4QV5 - chains O and U of the 28 polymer chains in the assembly; structure by X-ray diffraction, 2.70 A resolution.

# Chain O
Name: Proteasome subunit alpha type-2
Source organism: Saccharomyces cerevisiae
Notes: EC 3.4.25.1; engineered mutation(s): M45I
UniProt: P23639 (PSA2_YEAST); residue numbers follow UniProt; this construct covers 1-250
Amino-acid sequence (250 residues; each row starts with the number of its first residue):
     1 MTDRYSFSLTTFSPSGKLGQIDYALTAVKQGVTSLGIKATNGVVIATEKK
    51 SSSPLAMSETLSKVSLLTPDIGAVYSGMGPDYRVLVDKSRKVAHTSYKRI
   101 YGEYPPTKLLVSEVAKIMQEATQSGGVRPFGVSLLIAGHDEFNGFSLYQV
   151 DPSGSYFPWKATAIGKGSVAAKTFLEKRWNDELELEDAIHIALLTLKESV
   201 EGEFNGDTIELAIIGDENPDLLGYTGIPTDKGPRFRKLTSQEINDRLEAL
Curated features (UniProtKB/Swiss-Prot):
  - cross-link: Lys108 (Glycyl lysine isopeptide (Lys-Gly) (interchain with G-Cter in ubiquitin))

# Chain U
Name: Proteasome subunit alpha type-1
Source organism: Saccharomyces cerevisiae
Notes: EC 3.4.25.1
UniProt: P21243 (PSA1_YEAST); residues -8 to 243 here correspond to UniProt positions 1-252 (UniProt number = residue number + 9)
Amino-acid sequence (252 residues; row label = number of the first residue in the row; numbers below 1 keep their minus sign (Met-8 is residue -8)):
    -8 MSGAAAASAAGYDRHITIFSPEGRLYQVEYAFKATNQTNINSLAVRGKDC
    42 TVVISQKKVPDKLLDPTTVSYIFCISRTIGMVVNGPIPDARNAALRAKAE
    92 AAEFRYKYGYDMPCDVLAKRMANLSQIYTQRAYMRPLGVILTFVSVDEEL
   142 GPSIYKTDPAGYYVGYKATATGPKQQEITTNLENHFKKSKIDHINEESWE
   192 KVVEFAITHMIDALGTEFSKNDLEVGVATKDKFFTLSAENIEERLVAIAE
   242 QD
Unresolved in the structure: -8 to 1, 243

# How chain O and chain U interact
Residue-residue contacts - 66 pairs, chain O then chain U:
  Thr2(O) - Tyr124(U)
  Asp3(O) - Tyr124(U)
  Tyr5(O) - Ile7(U)
  Tyr5(O) - Ala123(U)  hydrophobic
  Tyr5(O) - Tyr124(U)  hydrophobic
  Leu9(O) - Ile9(U)  hydrophobic
  Leu9(O) - Ala123(U)  hydrophobic
  Gln20(O) - Ile9(U)
  Gln20(O) - Phe10(U)  hydrogen bond (side chain-backbone)
  Tyr23(O) - Phe10(U)
  Tyr23(O) - Ser11(U)
  Tyr23(O) - Pro12(U)  hydrophobic
  Tyr23(O) - Gly14(U)
  Ala24(O) - Phe10(U)  hydrophobic
  Thr26(O) - Pro12(U)
  Thr26(O) - Glu13(U)
  Ala27(O) - Gly14(U)
  Ser52(O) - Tyr153(U)  hydrogen bond
  Pro54(O) - Lys158(U)  hydrogen bond (backbone-side chain)
  Pro54(O) - Glu174(U)
  Leu55(O) - Tyr157(U)
  Leu55(O) - Lys158(U)  hydrogen bond (backbone-backbone)
  Leu55(O) - Ala159(U)
  Leu55(O) - Thr170(U)
  Leu55(O) - Leu173(U)  hydrophobic
  Leu55(O) - Glu174(U)
  Leu55(O) - Phe177(U)  hydrophobic
  Ala56(O) - Gly156(U)
  Ala56(O) - Tyr157(U)  hydrophobic
  Met57(O) - Arg37(U)
  Met57(O) - Val155(U)
  Met57(O) - Gly156(U)  hydrogen bond (backbone-backbone)
  Met57(O) - Tyr157(U)
  Met57(O) - Lys158(U)
  Thr60(O) - Tyr146(U)
  Thr60(O) - Val155(U)
  Thr60(O) - Gly156(U)  hydrogen bond (side chain-backbone)
  Leu61(O) - Tyr153(U)
  Met78(O) - Phe10(U)  hydrophobic
  Met78(O) - Leu16(U)  hydrophobic
  Pro80(O) - Gln117(U)
  Pro80(O) - Ala151(U)
  Pro80(O) - Gly152(U)
  Pro80(O) - Tyr153(U)
  Asp81(O) - Gln117(U)
  Arg83(O) - Ala113(U)  hydrogen bond (side chain-backbone)
  Arg83(O) - Asn114(U)
  Arg83(O) - Gly152(U)  hydrogen bond (side chain-backbone)
  Arg83(O) - Tyr154(U)
  Val84(O) - Asn114(U)
  Val84(O) - Gln117(U)
  Asp87(O) - Lys110(U)  salt bridge
  Asp87(O) - Asn114(U)
  Gly126(O) - Gln121(U)
  Gly126(O) - Arg122(U)
  Gly126(O) - Ala123(U)  hydrogen bond (backbone-backbone)
  Val127(O) - Gln121(U)
  Val127(O) - Arg122(U)
  Arg128(O) - Thr8(U)
  Arg128(O) - Phe10(U)
  Arg128(O) - Leu16(U)
  Arg128(O) - Thr120(U)  hydrogen bond (side chain-backbone)
  Arg128(O) - Gln121(U)  hydrogen bond (backbone-backbone)
  Pro129(O) - Phe10(U)
  Phe130(O) - Gln121(U)
  Gly131(O) - Phe10(U)
Other interface residues (no listed pair), chain O (31 interface residues in all): Met1, Ser53, Ala121
Other interface residues (no listed pair), chain U (34 interface residues in all): Thr160

# In short
The interface between chain O and chain U involves 31 residues on one side and 34 on the other, with 11
hydrogen bonds and 1 salt bridge. Among the polar pairs are Asp87(O)-Lys110(U), Gln20(O)-Phe10(U) and
Ser52(O)-Tyr153(U).
Chain O is Proteasome subunit alpha type-2 and chain U is Proteasome subunit alpha type-1, both from
Saccharomyces cerevisiae; the structure, yCP beta5-M45I mutant, was determined by X-ray diffraction (same
publication as 4QUX, 4QUY, 4QV0, 4QV1, 4QV3, 4QV4 and 42 further entries).
